4RQ0 - chains A and T of the 4 polymer chains in the assembly; structure by X-ray diffraction, 2.20 A resolution.

== Chain A ==
Molecule: DNA polymerase beta
Organism: Homo sapiens
Notes: EC 2.7.7.7, 4.2.99.-
Reference sequence: P06746 (DPOLB_HUMAN); numbering as in UniProt (aligned over 1-335)
Sequence (343 residues; numbered -1 to 341; the number before each row is that of its first residue; numbers below 1 keep their minus sign (Met-1 is residue -1)):
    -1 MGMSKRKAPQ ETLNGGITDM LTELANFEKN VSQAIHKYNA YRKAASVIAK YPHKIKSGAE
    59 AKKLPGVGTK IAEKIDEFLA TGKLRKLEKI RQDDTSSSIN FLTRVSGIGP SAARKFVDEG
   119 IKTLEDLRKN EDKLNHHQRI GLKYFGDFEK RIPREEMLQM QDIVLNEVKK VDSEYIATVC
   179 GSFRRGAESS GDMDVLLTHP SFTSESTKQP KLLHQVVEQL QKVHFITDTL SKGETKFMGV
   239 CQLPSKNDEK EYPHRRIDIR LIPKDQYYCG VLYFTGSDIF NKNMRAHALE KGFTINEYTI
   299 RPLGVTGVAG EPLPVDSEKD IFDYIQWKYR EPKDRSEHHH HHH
Not modelled in the structure: -1 to 8, 336-341
Construct notes: expression tag (-1 to 0, 336-341)
Metal / ion sites: Na+ site 1: Lys60, Leu62, Val65 (shared with 1 residue of chain D); Na+ site 2: Thr101, Val103, Ile106 (shared with 1 residue of chain P); Mg2+: Asp190, Asp192 (together with pyrophosphate) (shared with 1 residue of chain P); Na+ site 3: Asp190, Asp192, Asp256 (shared with 2 residues of chain P)
Residues lining bound ligands:
  - 2'-deoxycytidine-5'-triphosphate (DCP): Glu123, Asp124, Lys127
  - pyrophosphate (PPV): Arg149, Gly179, Ser180, Arg183, Ser188, Gly189, Asp190, Asp192, Ser275
Swiss-Prot annotation at these positions:
  - region: Arg183 to Asp192 (DNA-binding)
  - active site: Lys72 (Nucleophile)
  - binding site (K(+)): Lys60, Leu62, Val65, Thr101, Val103, Ile106
  - binding site (Na(+)): Lys60, Leu62, Val65, Thr101, Val103, Ile106
  - binding site (dATP): Arg149, Ser180, Arg183, Gly189, Asp190
  - binding site (dCTP): Arg149, Ser180, Arg183, Gly189, Asp190
  - binding site (dGTP): Arg149, Ser180, Arg183, Gly189, Asp190, Asp192
  - binding site (dTTP): Arg149, Ser180, Arg183, Gly189, Asp190
  - binding site (Mg(2+)): Asp190, Asp192, Asp256
  - modified residue: Lys72 (N6-acetyllysine), Arg83 (Omega-N-methylarginine), Arg152 (Omega-N-methylarginine)
  - cross-link (Glycyl lysine isopeptide (Lys-Gly)): Lys41 (interchain with G-Cter in ubiquitin), Lys61 (interchain with G-Cter in ubiquitin), Lys81 (interchain with G-Cter in ubiquitin)
  - natural variant: Leu22 (L22P: Found in a gastric cancer sample; uncertain significance), Tyr39 (Y39C: Found in a gastric cancer sample; uncertain significance), Gly118 (G118V: Decreased DNA-directed DNA polymerase activity), Arg137 (R137Q: Decreased function in base-excision repair), Arg149 (R149I: Decreased DNA-directed DNA polymerase activity), Asp160 (D160N: Found in a gastric cancer sample; uncertain significance), Cys239 (C239R: Found in a gastric cancer sample; uncertain significance), Lys289 (K289M: Found in a colon cancer sample; uncertain significance), Asn294 (N294D: Found in a gastric cancer sample; uncertain significance), Glu295 (E295K: Found in a gastric cancer sample; uncertain significance)
  - mutagenesis: Phe25 (F25W: No effect on 5'-dRP lyase activity. Decreased ssDNA binding), His34 (H34G: Decreased 5'-dRP lyase activity. Decreased ssDNA binding), Lys35 (K35A: Decreased 5'-dRP lyase activity. Decreased ssDNA binding. Loss of 5'-dRP lyase activity; when associated with A-68 and A-72. Decreased ssDNA binding; when associated with A-68 and A-72 ...), Tyr39 (Y39F: No effect on 5'-dRP lyase activity; Y39Q: Abolishes DNA polymerase and 5'-dRP lyase activity), Lys41 (K41R: Abolishes ubiquitination; when associated with R-61 and R-81), Lys60 (K60A: Decreased 5'-dRP lyase activity. Decreased ssDNA binding), Lys61 (K61R: Abolishes ubiquitination; when associated with R-41 and R-81), Lys68 (K68A: No effect on 5'-dRP lyase activity. Decreased ssDNA binding. Loss of 5'-dRP lyase activity; when associated with A-35 and A-72. Decreased ssDNA binding; when associated with A-35 and A-72 ...), Glu71 (E71Q: No effect on 5'-dRP lyase activity. No effect on structure shown by circular dichroism. No effect on ssDNA binding), Lys72 (K72A: Severely reduced 5'-dRP lyase activity. Does not affect ssDNA binding. Loss of 5'-dRP lyase activity; when associated with A-35 and A-68. Decreased ssDNA binding ...), Glu75 (E75A: Slightly decreased 5'-dRP lyase activity. Decreased ssDNA binding. No effect on structure shown by circular dichroism), Lys81 (K81R: Abolishes ubiquitination; when associated with R-41 and R-61), 5 further mutagenesis entries in UniProt

== Chain T ==
Molecule: 16-nt DNA strand
Sequence (16 nucleotides; row label = number of the first residue in the row):
     1 CCGACGGCGC ATCAGC
Modified residues: 8OG (8-oxo-2'-deoxy-guanosine-5'-monophosphate) at position 6

== How chain A and chain T interact ==
Contacting residue pairs (28):
  His34(A) with DC5(T), stacking on the base
  Ser229(A) with DC10(T), phosphate contact; DA11(T), phosphate contact
  Lys230(A) with DC10(T), hydrogen bond to the phosphate; DA11(T), hydrogen bond to the phosphate
  Gly231(A) with DC10(T), phosphate contact
  Glu232(A) with DC10(T), hydrogen bond to the phosphate
  Thr233(A) with DG9(T), hydrogen bond to the phosphate; DC10(T), hydrogen bond to the phosphate
  Lys234(A) with DG9(T), phosphate contact; DC10(T), hydrogen bond to the phosphate
  Arg258(A) with DG9(T), sugar contact
  Tyr271(A) with DG7(T), base contact
  Asn279(A) with 8OG_6(T), base contact
  Lys280(A) with DC5(T), phosphate contact; 8OG_6(T), salt bridge to the phosphate
  Arg283(A) with 8OG_6(T), base contact; DG7(T), hydrogen bond to the sugar
  Ala284(A) with 8OG_6(T), phosphate contact
  Leu287(A) with DC5(T), phosphate contact; 8OG_6(T), phosphate contact; DG7(T), phosphate contact
  Thr292(A) with DG7(T), hydrogen bond to the phosphate
  Ile293(A) with DG7(T), sugar contact
  Asn294(A) with DG7(T), phosphate contact; DC8(T), hydrogen bond to the phosphate
  Glu295(A) with DC8(T), sugar contact
  Tyr296(A) with DG9(T), hydrogen bond to the phosphate
Also at the interface, not in a pair above, chain A (20 interface residues in all): Asp276

== Summary ==
20 residues of chain A and 7 residues of chain T are in contact, with 10 hydrogen bonds, 1 salt bridge and 1
aromatic stacking contact. Polar contacts include Arg283(A)-DG7(T), Lys230(A)-DC10(T) and Lys230(A)-DA11(T).
Chain A binds pyrophosphate and 2'-deoxycytidine-5'-triphosphate.
Here chain A is DNA polymerase beta (Homo sapiens) and chain T is a 16-nt DNA strand. Entry 4RQ0 (Human DNA
Polymerase Beta With Gapped DNA Containing an 8-oxo-7,8-dihydro-Guanine (8-oxoG)and dCTP soaked with MgCl2 for
...) was determined by X-ray diffraction (same publication as 4RPX, 4RPY, 4RPZ, 4RQ1, 4RQ2, 4RQ3 and 5 further
entries).
